8TS5 - chains A and B of the 3 polymer chains in the assembly; structure by X-ray diffraction, 2.10 A resolution.

== Chain A (and B) ==
Protein: S1C variant of Fab C1 heavy chain
Source organism: Homo sapiens
Notes: antibody fragment or engineered binder; chain B of this document is another copy of the same molecule, construct and numbering; everything in this record applies to it too
Amino-acid sequence (223 residues; numbered 1 to 245; 22 numbers in that range are skipped by the numbering (no residue carries them; nothing is unmodelled there); the number before each row is that of its first residue):
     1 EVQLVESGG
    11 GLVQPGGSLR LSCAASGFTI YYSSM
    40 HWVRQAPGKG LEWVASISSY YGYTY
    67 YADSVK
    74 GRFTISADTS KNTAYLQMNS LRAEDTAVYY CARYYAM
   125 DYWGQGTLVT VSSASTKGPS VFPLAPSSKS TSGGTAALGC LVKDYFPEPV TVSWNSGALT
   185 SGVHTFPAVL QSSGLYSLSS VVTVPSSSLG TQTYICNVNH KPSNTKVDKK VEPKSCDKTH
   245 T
Not modelled in the structure: 239-245 (chain B: 151-158, 239-245)
Disulfides: C23-C104, C164-C220
Metal / ion sites: Na+ site 1 near T175 (its only coordinating residue here); Na+ site 2 near P191 (its only coordinating residue here)

== Interface between chain A and chain B ==
Residue-residue contacts (11):
  Y32(A) - Y107(B)  hydrophobic
  Y32(A) - A109(B)  hydrogen bond (side chain-backbone)
  Y32(A) - D125(B)
  Y59(A) - Y107(B)
  Y59(A) - Y108(B)  hydrogen bond (side chain-backbone)
  Y107(A) - Y32(B)  hydrophobic
  Y107(A) - Y59(B)
  Y107(A) - Y107(B)
  Y108(A) - Y59(B)  hydrogen bond (backbone-side chain)
  A109(A) - Y32(B)  hydrogen bond (backbone-side chain)
  D125(A) - Y32(B)
Interface residues without a listed pair, chain A (7 interface residues in all): S34
Interface residues without a listed pair, chain B (7 interface residues in all): S34

== Overview ==
Chain A and chain B each contribute 7 residues to their interface, with 4 hydrogen bonds. Polar contacts
include Y32(A)-A109(B) and Y59(A)-Y108(B).
Chain A and chain B are both S1C variant of Fab C1 heavy chain (Homo sapiens); the structure, Structure of the
apo FabS1C_C1, was determined by X-ray diffraction (same publication as 8T58, 8T6I, 8T7F, 8T7G, 8T7I, 8T8I and
3 further entries).
